4QUX - chains M and b of the 28 polymer chains in the assembly; structure by X-ray diffraction, 3.00 A resolution.

[Chain M]
Name: Proteasome subunit beta type-7
From: Saccharomyces cerevisiae
Notes: EC 3.4.25.1
UniProtKB: P30657 (PSB7_YEAST); residues -12 to 233 here correspond to UniProt positions 21-266 (UniProt number = residue number + 33)
Sequence (246 residues; each row starts with the number of its first residue; numbers below 1 keep their minus sign (Thr-12 is residue -12)):
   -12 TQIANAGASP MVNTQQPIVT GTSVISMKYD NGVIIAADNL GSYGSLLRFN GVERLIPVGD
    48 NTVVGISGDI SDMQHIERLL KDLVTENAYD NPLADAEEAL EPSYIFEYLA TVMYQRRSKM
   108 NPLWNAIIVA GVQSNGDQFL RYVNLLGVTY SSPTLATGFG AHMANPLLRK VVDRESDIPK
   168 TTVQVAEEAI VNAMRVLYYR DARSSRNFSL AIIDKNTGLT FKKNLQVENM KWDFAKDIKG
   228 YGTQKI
Disordered / not traced: -12 to 0

[Chain b]
Name: Proteasome subunit beta type-1
From: Saccharomyces cerevisiae
Notes: EC 3.4.25.1
UniProtKB: P38624 (PSB1_YEAST); residues 1-196 here correspond to UniProt positions 20-215 (UniProt number = residue number + 19)
Sequence (196 residues; numbered 1 to 196; the number before each row is that of its first residue):
     1 TSIMAVTFKD GVILGADSRT TTGAYIANRV TDKLTRVHDK IWCCRSGSAA DTQAIADIVQ
    61 YHLELYTSQY GTPSTETAAS VFKELCYENK DNLTAGIIVA GYDDKNKGEV YTIPLGGSVH
   121 KLPYAIAGSG STFIYGYCDK NFRENMSKEE TVDFIKHSLS QAIKWDGSSG GVIRMVVLTA
   181 AGVERLIFYP DEYEQL
Curated features (UniProtKB/Swiss-Prot):
  - active site: Thr1 (Nucleophile)

[How chain M and chain b interact]
Contacting residue pairs (63; chain M residue first):
  Ser32(M) - Trp165(b)
  Ser32(M) - Asp166(b)
  Ser32(M) - Gly167(b)  hydrogen bond (backbone-backbone)
  Leu33(M) - Phe133(b)  hydrophobic
  Leu33(M) - Trp165(b)
  Leu34(M) - Lys164(b)
  Leu34(M) - Trp165(b)  hydrogen bond (backbone-backbone)
  Leu34(M) - Gly167(b)
  Arg35(M) - Trp165(b)
  Phe146(M) - Ala24(b)  hydrophobic
  Phe146(M) - Tyr25(b)
  Tyr185(M) - Glu194(b)  hydrogen bond
  Tyr186(M) - Ile26(b)
  Tyr186(M) - Arg29(b)
  Arg187(M) - Ala24(b)
  Arg187(M) - Tyr25(b)
  Arg187(M) - Ile26(b)  hydrogen bond (backbone-backbone)
  Arg187(M) - Ala27(b)  hydrogen bond (side chain-backbone)
  Arg187(M) - Asn28(b)
  Arg187(M) - Arg29(b)
  Asp188(M) - Ala24(b)
  Asp188(M) - Ile26(b)
  Ala189(M) - Arg19(b)
  Ala189(M) - Thr21(b)
  Ala189(M) - Ala24(b)  hydrogen bond (backbone-backbone)
  Ala189(M) - Ile26(b)
  Ala189(M) - Gly167(b)
  Arg190(M) - Ala24(b)
  Arg193(M) - Asp191(b)  salt bridge
  Arg193(M) - Glu194(b)  salt bridge
  Lys218(M) - Arg29(b)  hydrogen bond (backbone-side chain)
  Trp219(M) - Arg29(b)
  Trp219(M) - Gly171(b)
  Trp219(M) - Val172(b)  hydrophobic
  Trp219(M) - Tyr189(b)
  Trp219(M) - Pro190(b)
  Asp220(M) - Tyr189(b)
  Phe221(M) - Arg29(b)
  Phe221(M) - Val30(b)  hydrophobic
  Ala222(M) - Val30(b)  hydrophobic
  Ala222(M) - Arg174(b)  hydrogen bond (backbone-side chain)
  Ala222(M) - Ile187(b)  hydrophobic
  Lys223(M) - Ile187(b)
  Lys223(M) - Tyr189(b)
  Ile225(M) - Val30(b)  hydrophobic
  Ile225(M) - Arg174(b)
  Lys226(M) - Asp32(b)
  Lys226(M) - Arg185(b)
  Gly227(M) - Asp32(b)  hydrogen bond (backbone-side chain)
  Tyr228(M) - Thr35(b)
  Tyr228(M) - Arg45(b)
  Tyr228(M) - Gln53(b)  hydrogen bond (side chain-backbone)
  Tyr228(M) - Ala56(b)
  Tyr228(M) - Asp57(b)  hydrogen bond
  Gln231(M) - Asp32(b)
  Gln231(M) - Leu34(b)
  Gln231(M) - Thr35(b)
  Gln231(M) - Arg36(b)  hydrogen bond (side chain-backbone)
  Gln231(M) - Trp42(b)
  Gln231(M) - Arg185(b)
  Ile233(M) - Arg36(b)
  Ile233(M) - Trp42(b)
  Ile233(M) - Arg185(b)  hydrogen bond (backbone-side chain)
Other interface residues (no listed pair), chain M (27 interface residues in all): Asn37, Met150, Met217
Other interface residues (no listed pair), chain b (35 interface residues in all): Ile163, Ser168, Val183

[In short]
The interface between chain M and chain b involves 27 residues on one side and 35 on the other, with 13
hydrogen bonds and 2 salt bridges. Polar pairs include Arg193(M)-Asp191(b), Arg193(M)-Glu194(b) and
Tyr185(M)-Glu194(b). From UniProt: active-site residue Thr1(b) on chain b.
Here chain M is Proteasome subunit beta type-7 and chain b is Proteasome subunit beta type-1, both from
Saccharomyces cerevisiae. Entry 4QUX (yCP beta5-A49T-mutant) was determined by X-ray diffraction together with
4QUY, 4QV0, 4QV1, 4QV3, 4QV4, 4QV5 and 42 further entries from the same study.
